PDB entry 4A4I | X-ray diffraction, 1.95 A resolution | chain A

# Chain A
Molecule: Protein lin-28 homolog B
Source organism: Homo sapiens
Notes: fragment: cold shock domain, residues 24-111
UniProtKB: Q6ZN17 (LN28B_HUMAN); residues 24-111 here = UniProt positions 24-111
Amino-acid sequence (90 residues; row label = number of the first residue in the row):
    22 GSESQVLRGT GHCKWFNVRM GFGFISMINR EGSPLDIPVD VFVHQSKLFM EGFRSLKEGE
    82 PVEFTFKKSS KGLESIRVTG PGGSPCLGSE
Disordered / not traced: 22-26, 111
Construct notes: expression tag (22-23)
Curated features (UniProtKB/Swiss-Prot):
  - modified residue (Phosphoserine): Ser54, Ser96, Ser105, Ser110

# In short
Chain A is Protein lin-28 homolog B (Homo sapiens); the structure, Crystal structure of the human Lin28b cold
shock domain, was determined by X-ray diffraction (same publication as 4A75, 4ALP and 3ULJ).
